PDB entry 9FHG | X-ray diffraction, 3.00 A resolution | chains B and D of the 5 polymer chains in the assembly

# Chain B
Protein: Multidrug efflux pump subunit AcrB
From: Escherichia coli K-12
UniProt: P31224 (ACRB_ECOLI); residue numbers follow UniProt; this construct covers 1-1049
Amino-acid sequence (1057 residues; numbered 1 to 1057; the number before each row is that of its first residue):
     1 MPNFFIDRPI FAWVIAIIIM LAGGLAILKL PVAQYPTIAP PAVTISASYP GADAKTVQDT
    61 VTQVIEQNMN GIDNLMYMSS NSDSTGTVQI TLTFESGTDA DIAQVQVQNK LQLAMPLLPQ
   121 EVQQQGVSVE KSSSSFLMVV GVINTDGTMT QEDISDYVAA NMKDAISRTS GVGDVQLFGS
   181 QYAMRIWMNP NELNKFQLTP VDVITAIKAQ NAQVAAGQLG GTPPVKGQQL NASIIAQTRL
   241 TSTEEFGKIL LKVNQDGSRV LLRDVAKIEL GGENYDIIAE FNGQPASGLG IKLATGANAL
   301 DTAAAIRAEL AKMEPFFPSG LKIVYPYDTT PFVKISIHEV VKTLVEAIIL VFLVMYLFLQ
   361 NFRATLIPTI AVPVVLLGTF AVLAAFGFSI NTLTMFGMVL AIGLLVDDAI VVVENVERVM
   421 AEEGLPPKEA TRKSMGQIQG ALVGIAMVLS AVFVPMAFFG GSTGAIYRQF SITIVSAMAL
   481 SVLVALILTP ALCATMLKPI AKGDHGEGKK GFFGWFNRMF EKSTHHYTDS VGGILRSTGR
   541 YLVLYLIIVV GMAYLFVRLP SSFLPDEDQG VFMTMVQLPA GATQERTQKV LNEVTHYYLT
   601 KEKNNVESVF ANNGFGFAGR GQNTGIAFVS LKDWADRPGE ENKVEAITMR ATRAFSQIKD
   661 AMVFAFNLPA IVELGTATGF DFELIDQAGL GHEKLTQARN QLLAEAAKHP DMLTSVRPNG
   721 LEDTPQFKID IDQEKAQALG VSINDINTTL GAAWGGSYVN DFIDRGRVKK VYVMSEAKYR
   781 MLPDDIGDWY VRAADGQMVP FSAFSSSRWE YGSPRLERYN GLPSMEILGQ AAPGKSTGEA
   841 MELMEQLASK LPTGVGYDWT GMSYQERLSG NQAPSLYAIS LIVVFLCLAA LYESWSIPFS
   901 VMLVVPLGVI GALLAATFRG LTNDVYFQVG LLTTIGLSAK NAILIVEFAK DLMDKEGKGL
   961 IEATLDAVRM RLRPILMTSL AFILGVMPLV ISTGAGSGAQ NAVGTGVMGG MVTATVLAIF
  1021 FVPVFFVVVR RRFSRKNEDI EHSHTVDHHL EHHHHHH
Unresolved in the structure: 1034-1057
Sequence notes: engineered mutation Asn612 (Val in P31224); expression tag (1050-1057)
Curated features (UniProtKB/Swiss-Prot):
  - mutagenesis: His526 (H526Y: Partially restores chloramphenicol resistance to an AcrZ G30R mutant)
Reported in the primary citation:
  - mutagenesis - V612N: increased growth in response to phenicols and linezolid
  - mutagenesis - V612N: decreased growth in response to many of the tested drugs

# Chain D
Protein: Darpin
From: synthetic construct
Notes: antibody fragment or engineered binder
Amino-acid sequence (169 residues; numbered 1 to 169; the number before each row is that of its first residue):
     1 MRGSHHHHHH GSDLGKKLLE AARAGRDDEV RILMANGADV NAADVVGWTP LHLAAYWGHL
    61 EIVEVLLKNG ADVNAYDTLG STPLHLAAHF GHLEIVEVLL KNGADVNAKD DNGITPLHLA
   121 ANRGHLEIVE VLLKYGADVN AQDKFGKTAF DISINNGNED LAEILQKLN
Unresolved in the structure: 1-10, 167-169

# How chain B and chain D interact
Contacting residue pairs (27; chain B residue first):
  Ala580(B) - Val45(D)
  Asp723(B) - Arg23(D)  hydrogen bond (backbone-side chain)
  Pro725(B) - Asp44(D)
  Pro725(B) - Val46(D)  hydrophobic
  Phe727(B) - Leu79(D)  hydrophobic
  Asp732(B) - Phe145(D)
  Glu734(B) - Lys147(D)  salt bridge
  Ser802(B) - Lys144(D)  hydrogen bond (backbone-side chain)
  Ser805(B) - Lys144(D)
  Ser805(B) - Phe145(D)
  Ser806(B) - Asn112(D)
  Ser806(B) - Phe145(D)
  Ser807(B) - Leu79(D)
  Ser807(B) - Asn112(D)  hydrogen bond (backbone-side chain)
  Arg808(B) - His89(D)
  Trp809(B) - Val46(D)
  Trp809(B) - Trp48(D)
  Trp809(B) - Asp77(D)
  Trp809(B) - Thr78(D)
  Trp809(B) - Leu79(D)
  Glu810(B) - Tyr56(D)
  Tyr811(B) - Arg23(D)
  Tyr811(B) - Asp44(D)  hydrogen bond
  Tyr811(B) - Trp48(D)  hydrophobic
  Tyr811(B) - Leu53(D)
  Tyr811(B) - Tyr56(D)  hydrogen bond (backbone-side chain)
  Tyr811(B) - Trp57(D)  hydrophobic
Other interface residues (no listed pair), chain B (21 interface residues in all): Gly581, Asp660, Glu693, Glu722, Lys735, Ala803, Phe804
Other interface residues (no listed pair), chain D (18 interface residues in all): Lys16, Arg123

# Overview
The interface between chain B and chain D involves 21 residues on one side and 18 on the other, with 5
hydrogen bonds and 1 salt bridge. Among the polar pairs are Glu734(B)-Lys147(D), Asp723(B)-Arg23(D) and
Ser802(B)-Lys144(D). The paper reports that V612N of chain B increases growth in response to phenicols and
linezolid; V612N of chain B reduces growth in response to many of the tested drugs.
Chain B is Multidrug efflux pump subunit AcrB (Escherichia coli K-12) and chain D is Darpin (synthetic
construct); the structure, Crystallographic structure of AcrB V612N in LTO state, was determined by X-ray
diffraction together with 9FE2, 9FE3, 9FHC and 9FHJ from the same study.
